PDB entry 4GC7 | X-ray diffraction, 2.89 A resolution | chains A and C of the 3 polymer chains in the assembly

# Chain A
Protein: DNA polymerase IV
Organism: Sulfolobus solfataricus P2
Notes: EC 2.7.7.7
UniProtKB: Q97W02 (DPO4_SULSO); residue numbers follow UniProt; this construct covers 1-352
Amino-acid sequence (359 residues; numbered -6 to 352; the number before each row is that of its first residue; numbers below 1 keep their minus sign (His-6 is residue -6)):
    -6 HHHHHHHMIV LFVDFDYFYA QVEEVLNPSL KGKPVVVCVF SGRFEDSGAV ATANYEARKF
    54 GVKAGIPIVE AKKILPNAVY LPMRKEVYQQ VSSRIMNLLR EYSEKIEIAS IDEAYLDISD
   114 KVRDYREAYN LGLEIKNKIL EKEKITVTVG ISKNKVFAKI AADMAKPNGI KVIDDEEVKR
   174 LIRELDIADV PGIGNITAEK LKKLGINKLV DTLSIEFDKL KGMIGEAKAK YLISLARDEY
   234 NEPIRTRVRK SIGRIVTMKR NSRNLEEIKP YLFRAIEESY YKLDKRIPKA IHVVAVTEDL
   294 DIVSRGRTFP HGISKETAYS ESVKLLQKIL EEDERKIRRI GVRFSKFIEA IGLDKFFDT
Not modelled in the structure: -6 to 0, 342-352
Sequence notes: expression tag (-6 to 0)
Bound ions: Ca2+ site 1: Asp7, Glu106 (together with 0OJ); Ca2+ site 2: Asp7, Phe8, Asp105 (together with 0OJ); Ca2+ site 3: Ala181, Ile186; Ca2+ site 4: Asp294 (shared with DA10(C) of chain C); Ca2+ site 5: Glu324 (shared with 1 residue of chain B)
Small-molecule neighbours: 0OJ (South-methanocarba-2'-deoxyadenosine triphosphate): Asp7, Tyr10, Phe11, Tyr12, Ala44, Thr45, Arg51, Ala57, Gly58, Ile104, Asp105, Lys159
Curated features (UniProtKB/Swiss-Prot):
  - active site: Glu106
  - binding site (Mg(2+)): Asp7, Asp105
  - site: Tyr12 (Substrate discrimination)
From the paper describing this entry:
  - binding site for 0OJ: Tyr12, Arg51
  - Ca2+ coordination: Asp294
  - conformationally variable residues (side-chain flip): Tyr10, Tyr48, Arg51
  - mutagenesis - Y12A (2,000-fold): increased catalytic activity (citing earlier work)

# Chain C
Molecule: 14-nt DNA strand
Sequence (14 nucleotides; row label = number of the first residue in the row):
     1 GGGGGAAGGA TTCC
Not modelled in the structure: 1
Bound ions: Ca2+: DA10 (shared with Asp294(A) of chain A)

# How chain A and chain C interact
Residue-residue contacts (26):
  Ser103(A) - DC14(C)  hydrogen bond to the phosphate
  Asp105(A) - DC14(C)  phosphate contact
  Glu106(A) - DC14(C)  sugar contact
  Lys152(A) - DC13(C)  phosphate contact
  Lys152(A) - DC14(C)  salt bridge to the phosphate
  Pro184(A) - DC13(C)  phosphate contact
  Gly185(A) - DT12(C)  phosphate contact
  Gly185(A) - DC13(C)  hydrogen bond to the phosphate
  Ile186(A) - DT12(C)  phosphate contact
  Ile186(A) - DC13(C)  phosphate contact
  Gly187(A) - DT12(C)  hydrogen bond to the phosphate
  Ile189(A) - DT11(C)  phosphate contact
  Ile189(A) - DT12(C)  hydrogen bond to the phosphate
  Thr190(A) - DT11(C)  phosphate contact
  Thr190(A) - DT12(C)  hydrogen bond to the phosphate
  Asp294(A) - DA10(C)  phosphate contact
  Ile295(A) - DT11(C)  base contact
  Val296(A) - DG9(C)  phosphate contact
  Ser297(A) - DG8(C)  sugar contact
  Ser297(A) - DG9(C)  hydrogen bond to the phosphate
  Arg298(A) - DG8(C)  hydrogen bond to the phosphate
  Arg298(A) - DG9(C)  salt bridge to the phosphate
  Gly299(A) - DG8(C)  hydrogen bond to the phosphate
  Arg300(A) - DA7(C)  phosphate contact
  Thr301(A) - DA7(C)  hydrogen bond to the phosphate
  Lys339(A) - DA6(C)  phosphate contact
Also at the interface, not in a pair above, chain A (23 interface residues in all): Val183, Asn188, Lys221, Lys321

# Summary
23 residues of chain A and 9 residues of chain C are in contact; the contacts include 9 hydrogen bonds and 2
salt bridges. Among the polar pairs are Ser103(A)-DC14(C), Gly185(A)-DC13(C) and Gly187(A)-DT12(C). The paper
reports a binding site for 0OJ at Tyr12(A) and Arg51(A); Y12A of chain A increases catalytic activity.
Chain A is DNA polymerase IV (Sulfolobus solfataricus P2) and chain C is a 14-nt DNA strand; the structure,
Crystal structure of Dpo4 in complex with S-MC-dADP opposite dT, was determined by X-ray diffraction together
with 4GC6 from the same study.
